7U9G - chains F and I of the 9 polymer chains in the assembly; structure by electron microscopy, 3.39 A resolution.

== Chain F ==
Protein: RVA122 Fab Light Chain
Source organism: Homo sapiens
Notes: antibody fragment or engineered binder
Amino-acid sequence (217 residues; numbered 1 to 217; the number before each row is that of its first residue):
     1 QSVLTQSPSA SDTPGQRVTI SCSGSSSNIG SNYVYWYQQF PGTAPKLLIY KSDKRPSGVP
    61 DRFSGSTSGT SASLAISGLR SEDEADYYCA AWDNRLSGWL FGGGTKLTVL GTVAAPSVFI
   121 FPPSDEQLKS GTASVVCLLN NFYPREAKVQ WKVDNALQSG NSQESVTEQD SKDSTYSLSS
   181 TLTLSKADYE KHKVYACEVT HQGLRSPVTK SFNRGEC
Disordered / not traced: 1, 111-217
Disulfide bonds: Cys-22/Cys-89

== Chain I ==
Protein: RVA122 Fab Heavy Chain
Source organism: Homo sapiens
Notes: antibody fragment or engineered binder
Amino-acid sequence (265 residues; numbered 218 to 482; the number before each row is that of its first residue):
   218 QVHLQESGPG LVKPSETLSL TCTVSGDSMN NFYWGWIRQP AGKGLEWIGY IYYSGTTNYN
   278 PSLKSRVTIS IDTSKNQFSL KVNSVTAADT AVYYCARDSG DYVSYYYYGM DVWGPGTTVT
   338 VSSASTKGPS VFPLAPSSKS TSGGTAALGC LVKDYFPEPV TVSWNSGALT SGVHTFPAVL
   398 QSSGLYSLSS VVTVPSSSLG TQTYICNVNH KPSNTKVDKK VEPKSCDLEV DDDDKAGWSH
   458 PQFEKGGGSG GGSGGGSWSH PQFEK
Disordered / not traced: 340-482
Disulfide bonds: Cys-239/Cys-312

== How chain F and chain I interact ==
Contacting residue pairs - 27 pairs, chain F then chain I:
  Ser-31(F) with Tyr-319(I), hydrogen bond (backbone-side chain)
  Asn-32(F) with Tyr-319(I), hydrogen bond
  Tyr-33(F) with Asp-318(I); Tyr-319(I), hydrophobic
  Tyr-35(F) with Asp-318(I), hydrogen bond; Tyr-325(I); Gly-326(I)
  Tyr-37(F) with Met-327(I); Trp-330(I), hydrophobic
  Gln-39(F) with Gln-256(I), hydrogen bond; Tyr-311(I)
  Ala-44(F) with Tyr-311(I), hydrophobic; Gly-331(I)
  Pro-45(F) with Trp-330(I)
  Leu-47(F) with Tyr-325(I); Met-327(I)
  Tyr-50(F) with Tyr-325(I)
  Lys-51(F) with Tyr-325(I)
  Tyr-88(F) with Gln-256(I)
  Trp-92(F) with Tyr-267(I)
  Ser-97(F) with Asn-275(I), hydrogen bond (backbone-side chain)
  Gly-98(F) with Trp-264(I)
  Trp-99(F) with Trp-264(I); Asp-315(I), hydrogen bond; Asp-318(I); Met-327(I)
  Phe-101(F) with Leu-262(I)
Also at the interface, not in a pair above, chain F (19 interface residues in all): Thr-43, Leu-96
Also at the interface, not in a pair above, chain I (18 interface residues in all): Ile-254, Lys-260, Gly-261, Pro-278

== Summary ==
19 residues of chain F face 18 of chain I across their interface; the contacts include 6 hydrogen bonds. Among
the polar pairs are Ser-31(F)/Tyr-319(I), Asn-32(F)/Tyr-319(I) and Tyr-35(F)/Asp-318(I).
Chain F is RVA122 Fab Light Chain and chain I is RVA122 Fab Heavy Chain, both from Homo sapiens; the
structure, Rabies virus glycoprotein pre-fusion trimer in complex with neutralizing antibody RVA122, was
determined by electron microscopy.
